4N1L - chain A; structure by X-ray diffraction, 1.99 A resolution.

== Chain A ==
Protein: NACHT, LRR and PYD domains-containing protein 14
Source organism: Homo sapiens
UniProtKB: Q86W24 (NAL14_HUMAN); numbering as in UniProt (aligned over 1-100)
Chain sequence (105 residues; each row starts with the number of its first residue; numbers below 1 keep their minus sign (Gly-2 is residue -2)):
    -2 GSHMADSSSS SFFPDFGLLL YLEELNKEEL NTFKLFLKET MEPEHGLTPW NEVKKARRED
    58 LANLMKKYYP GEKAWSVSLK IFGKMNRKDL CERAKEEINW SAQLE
Not modelled in the structure: -2 to 6, 102
Construct notes: expression tag (-2 to 0, 101-102); engineered mutation Arg84 (Leu in Q86W24)
Swiss-Prot annotation at these positions:
  - natural variant: Asp86 (D86V: Increased tendency to form aggregates)
What the authors report for this chain:
  - contacts within the chain: Glu26-Arg84, Arg84-Asp86
  - disease-associated variants - D86V (citing earlier work)

== Overview ==
The paper reports contacts within the chain involving Glu26, Arg84 and Asp86.
Chain A is NACHT, LRR and PYD domains-containing protein 14 (Homo sapiens); the structure, Crystal structures
of NLRP14 pyrin domain reveal a conformational switch mechanism, regulating its molecular interactions, was
determined by X-ray diffraction.
